7LSQ - chain A; structure by X-ray diffraction, 1.67 A resolution.

[Chain A]
Molecule: Retinol-binding protein 2
From: Homo sapiens
UniProt: P50120 (RET2_HUMAN); residues 1-133 here correspond to UniProt positions 2-134 (UniProt number = residue number + 1)
Chain sequence (133 residues; each row starts with the number of its first residue):
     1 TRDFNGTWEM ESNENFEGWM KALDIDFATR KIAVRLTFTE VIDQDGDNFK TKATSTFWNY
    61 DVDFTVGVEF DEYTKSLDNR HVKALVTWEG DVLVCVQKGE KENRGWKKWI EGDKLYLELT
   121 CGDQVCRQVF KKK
Covalent attachments: 4-{5-[(2E)-but-2-en-2-yl]thiophen-2-yl}-N,N-dimethylaniline (ZFG) linked to Lys-108
Sequence notes: engineered mutation Phe-4 (Gln5 in P50120), Trp-19 (Tyr20 in P50120), Phe-38 (Gln39 in P50120), Glu-40 (Lys41 in P50120), Ala-53 (Thr54 in P50120), Trp-58 (Arg59 in P50120), Lys-108 (Gln109 in P50120)
Ligand contacts: ZFG (4-{5-[(2E)-but-2-en-2-yl]thiophen-2-yl}-N,N-dimethylaniline): Phe-16, Trp-19, Ala-33, Phe-38, Glu-40, Trp-58, Tyr-60, Val-62, Ser-76, Leu-77, Trp-106, Leu-117, Leu-119, Gln-128
What the authors report for this chain:
  - binding site for ZFG: Glu-40
  - contacts within the chain: Glu-40/Thr-51 (water-mediated contact), Glu-40/Tyr-60 (water-mediated contact)

[In short]
Covalently linked compound ZFG: at Lys-108. From the paper: a binding site for ZFG at Glu-40; contacts within
the chain involving Glu-40, Thr-51 and Tyr-60.
Chain A is Retinol-binding protein 2 (Homo sapiens); the structure, The Crystal Structure of
Q108K:K40E:T53A:R58W:Q38F:Q4F:Y19W Mutant of HCRBPII Bound with LizFluor Chromophore Showing Excited State
Intermolecular ..., was determined by X-ray diffraction (same publication as 7MFX, 7MFY and 7MFZ).
